PDB entry 4MQU | X-ray diffraction, 2.22 A resolution | chain A

[Chain A]
Protein: Glucokinase regulatory protein
From: Homo sapiens
UniProt: Q14397 (GCKR_HUMAN); residue numbers follow UniProt; this construct covers 1-625
Sequence (636 residues; each row starts with the number of its first residue; numbers below 1 keep their minus sign (Met-10 is residue -10)):
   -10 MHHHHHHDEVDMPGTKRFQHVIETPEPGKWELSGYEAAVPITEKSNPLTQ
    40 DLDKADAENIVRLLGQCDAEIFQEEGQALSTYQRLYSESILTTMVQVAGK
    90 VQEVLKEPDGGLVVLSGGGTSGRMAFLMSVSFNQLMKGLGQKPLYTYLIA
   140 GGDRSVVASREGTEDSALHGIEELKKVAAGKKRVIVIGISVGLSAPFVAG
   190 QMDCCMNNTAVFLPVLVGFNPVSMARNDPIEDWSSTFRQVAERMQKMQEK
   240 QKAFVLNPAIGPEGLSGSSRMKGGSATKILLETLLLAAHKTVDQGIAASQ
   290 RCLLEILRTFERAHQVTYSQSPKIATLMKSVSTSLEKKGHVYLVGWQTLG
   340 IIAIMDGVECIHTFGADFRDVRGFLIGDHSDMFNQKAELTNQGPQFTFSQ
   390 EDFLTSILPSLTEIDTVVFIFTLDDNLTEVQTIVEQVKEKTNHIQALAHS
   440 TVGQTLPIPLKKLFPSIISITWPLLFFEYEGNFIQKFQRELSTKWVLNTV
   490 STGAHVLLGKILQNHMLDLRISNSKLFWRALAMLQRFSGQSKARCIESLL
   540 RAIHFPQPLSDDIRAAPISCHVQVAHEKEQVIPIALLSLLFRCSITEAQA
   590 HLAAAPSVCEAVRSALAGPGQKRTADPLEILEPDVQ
Not modelled in the structure: -10 to 0, 67-68, 366-384, 607-625
Sequence notes: expression tag (-10 to 0)
Swiss-Prot annotation at these positions:
  - region: Ala199, Val200 (Important for interaction with GCK), Leu463 to Phe465 (Essential for interaction with GCK)
  - binding site (beta-D-fructose 1-phosphate): Thr109, Ser110, Glu153, Ser179 to Gly181, Glu348, Lys514
  - binding site (beta-D-fructose 6-phosphate): Thr109, Ser110, Ser179 to Gly181, Lys514
  - natural variant: Pro446 (P446L: Protective factor against diabetes type 2)
  - mutagenesis: Lys326 to Lys327 (No effect on inhibition of glucokinase), Asp413 (D413A: Impairs inhibition of glucokinase), Lys450 to Lys451 (Impairs inhibition of glucokinase), Leu463 to Phe465 (Abolishes interaction with GCK. Abolishes inhibition of GCK)
Ligand contacts:
  - amg-3969 (MG9; 2-{4-[(2S)-4-[(6-aminopyridin-3-yl)sulfonyl]-2-(prop-1-yn-1-yl)piperazin-1-yl]phenyl}-1,1,1,3,3,3-hexafluoropropan-2-ol): Val10, Tyr24, Val28, Pro29, Glu32, Lys33, Ser34, Gly181, Leu182, Ser183, Asn209, Met213, Ala214, Arg215, Asp217, His504, Lys514, Trp517, Arg518, Leu520, Ala521, Met522, Gln524, Arg525
  - D-sorbitol-6-phosphate (S6P): Gly107, Gly108, Thr109, Ser110, Glu150, Glu153, Ile178, Ser179, Val180, Gly181, Ala184, Gly256, Ser257, Ser258, Arg259, His351, Thr352, Lys514

[Overview]
Ligands of chain A: amg-3969 and D-sorbitol-6-phosphate. UniProt lists 8 beta-D-fructose 1-phosphate-binding
residues, 6 beta-D-fructose 6-phosphate-binding residues and 8 mutagenesis sites.
Chain A is Glucokinase regulatory protein (Homo sapiens); the structure, Human GKRP complexed to AMG-3969 and
S6P, was determined by X-ray diffraction (same publication as 4MRO).
